Entry 3PG2 (X-ray diffraction, 1.80 A resolution); this record covers chain A.

Chain A:
Name: Cell wall surface anchor family protein
Organism: Streptococcus agalactiae serogroup V
UniProt: Q8E0S9 (Q8E0S9_STRA5); residue numbers follow UniProt; this construct covers 200-518
Amino-acid sequence (319 residues; numbered 200 to 518; the number before each row is that of its first residue):
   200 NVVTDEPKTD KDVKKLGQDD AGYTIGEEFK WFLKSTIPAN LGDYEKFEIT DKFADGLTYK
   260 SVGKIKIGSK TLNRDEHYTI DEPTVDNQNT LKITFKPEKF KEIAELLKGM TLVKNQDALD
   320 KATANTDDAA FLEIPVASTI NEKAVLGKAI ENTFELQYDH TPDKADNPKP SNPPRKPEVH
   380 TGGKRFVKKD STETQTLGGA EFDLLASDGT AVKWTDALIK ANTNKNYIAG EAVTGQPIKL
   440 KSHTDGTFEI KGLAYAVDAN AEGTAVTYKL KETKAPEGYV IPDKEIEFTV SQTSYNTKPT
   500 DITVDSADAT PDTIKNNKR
Disordered / not traced: 200-203
Covalently attached groups: covalent link Lys210-Asn351, Lys387-Asn515

Summary:
Chain A is Cell wall surface anchor family protein (Streptococcus agalactiae serogroup V); the structure, The
Crystal structure of the major pilin GBS80 of Streptococcus agalactiae 35 kDa C-terminal fragment, was
determined by X-ray diffraction, deposited together with 3PF2.
